9E2W - chains 5 and F of the 15 polymer chains in the assembly; structure by electron microscopy, 3.30 A resolution.

== Chain 5 ==
Name: Minichromosome maintenance protein 5
Source organism: Saccharomyces cerevisiae W303
Notes: EC 3.6.4.12
UniProtKB: P29496 (MCM5_YEAST); residue numbers follow UniProt; this construct covers 1-775
Chain sequence (775 residues; each row starts with the number of its first residue):
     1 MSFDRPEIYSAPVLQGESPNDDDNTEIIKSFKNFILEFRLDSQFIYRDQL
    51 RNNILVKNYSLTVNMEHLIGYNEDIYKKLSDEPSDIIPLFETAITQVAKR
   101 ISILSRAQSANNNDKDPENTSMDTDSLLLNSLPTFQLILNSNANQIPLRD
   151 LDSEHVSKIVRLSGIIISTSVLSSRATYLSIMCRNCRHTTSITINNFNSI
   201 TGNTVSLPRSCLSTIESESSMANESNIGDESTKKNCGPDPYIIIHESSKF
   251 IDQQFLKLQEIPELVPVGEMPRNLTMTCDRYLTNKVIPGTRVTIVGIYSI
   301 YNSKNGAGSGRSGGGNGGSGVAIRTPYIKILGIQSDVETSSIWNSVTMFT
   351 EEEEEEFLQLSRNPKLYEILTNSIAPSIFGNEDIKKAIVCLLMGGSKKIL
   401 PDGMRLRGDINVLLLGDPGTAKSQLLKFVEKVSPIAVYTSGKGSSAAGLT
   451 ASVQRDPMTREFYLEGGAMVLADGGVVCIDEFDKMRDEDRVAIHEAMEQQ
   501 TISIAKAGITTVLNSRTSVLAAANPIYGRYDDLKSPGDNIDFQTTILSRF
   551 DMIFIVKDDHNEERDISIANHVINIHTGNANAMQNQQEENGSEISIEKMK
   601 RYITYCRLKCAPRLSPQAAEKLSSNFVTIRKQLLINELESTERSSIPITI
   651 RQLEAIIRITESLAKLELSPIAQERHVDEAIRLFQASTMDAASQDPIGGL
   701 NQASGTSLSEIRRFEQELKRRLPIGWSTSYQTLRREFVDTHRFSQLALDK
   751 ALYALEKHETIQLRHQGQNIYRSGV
Disordered / not traced: 1-21, 106-131, 200-204, 213-234, 304-320, 579-586, 638, 695-775
Metal / ion sites: Zn2+: Cys-183, Cys-186, Cys-211, Cys-236
Ligand contacts:
  - ATP (adenosine-5'-triphosphate), molecule 1: Ser-377, Ile-378, Phe-379, Asp-417, Pro-418, Gly-419, Thr-420, Ala-421, Lys-422, Ser-423, Gln-424, Glu-481, Asn-524, His-571, Val-572
  - ATP, molecule 2: Leu-406, Glu-498, Gln-499, Thr-545, Arg-549, Ile-650, Arg-651, Glu-654
Swiss-Prot annotation at these positions:
  - motif: Ser-548 to Asp-551 (Arginine finger)
  - binding site (ATP): Gly-416 to Ser-423
  - mutagenesis: Lys-422 (K422A: Loss of MCM2-7 complex helicase activity)

== Chain F ==
Molecule: Leading strand DNA template
Sequence (48 nucleotides; row label = number of the first residue in the row):
    15 TCGTGCTGAGTGATATCTGCTTTGGGTGGGTGGGTGGGTTGAGGCAAT

== How chain 5 and chain F interact ==
Residue-residue contacts - 20 pairs, chain 5 then chain F:
  Ser-303(5) / DG43(F)  phosphate contact
  Ser-303(5) / DG44(F)  hydrogen bond to the phosphate
  Val-321(5) / DT45(F)  base contact
  Ala-322(5) / DT45(F)  base contact
  Ser-445(5) / DG58(F)  hydrogen bond to the phosphate
  Ala-447(5) / DG57(F)  phosphate contact
  Ala-447(5) / DG58(F)  phosphate contact
  Ser-452(5) / DG57(F)  phosphate contact
  Val-453(5) / DA56(F)  phosphate contact
  Val-453(5) / DG57(F)  hydrogen bond to the phosphate
  Arg-455(5) / DT54(F)  hydrogen bond to the base
  Arg-455(5) / DG55(F)  base contact
  Met-458(5) / DG40(F)  base contact
  Met-458(5) / DG44(F)  base contact
  Arg-460(5) / DT53(F)  salt bridge to the phosphate
  Phe-462(5) / DG55(F)  sugar contact
  Lys-506(5) / DA56(F)  phosphate contact
  Lys-506(5) / DG57(F)  salt bridge to the phosphate
  Ala-507(5) / DG55(F)  phosphate contact
  Ala-507(5) / DA56(F)  hydrogen bond to the phosphate
Interface residues without a listed pair, chain 5 (18 interface residues in all): Ile-323, Gly-448, Ala-451, Gln-454, Thr-459
Interface residues without a listed pair, chain F (11 interface residues in all): DG52

== Overview ==
18 residues of chain 5 face 11 of chain F across their interface, with 5 hydrogen bonds and 2 salt bridges.
Polar contacts include Arg-455(5)/DT54(F), Ser-303(5)/DG44(F) and Ser-445(5)/DG58(F). Chain 5 binds ATP.
Chain 5 is Minichromosome maintenance protein 5 (Saccharomyces cerevisiae W303) and chain F is Leading strand
DNA template; the structure, Cryo-EM structure of yeast CMG helicase stalled at G4-containing DNA template,
state 1, was determined by electron microscopy (same publication as 9E2Y, 9E2Z and 9E2X).
